Entry 7RB3 (electron microscopy, 3.10 A resolution); this record covers chains B and A.

Chain B:
Molecule: N-alpha-acetyltransferase 35, NatC auxiliary subunit
From: Homo sapiens
UniProtKB: Q5VZE5 (NAA35_HUMAN); residue numbers follow UniProt; this construct covers 28-725
Sequence (698 residues; row label = number of the first residue in the row):
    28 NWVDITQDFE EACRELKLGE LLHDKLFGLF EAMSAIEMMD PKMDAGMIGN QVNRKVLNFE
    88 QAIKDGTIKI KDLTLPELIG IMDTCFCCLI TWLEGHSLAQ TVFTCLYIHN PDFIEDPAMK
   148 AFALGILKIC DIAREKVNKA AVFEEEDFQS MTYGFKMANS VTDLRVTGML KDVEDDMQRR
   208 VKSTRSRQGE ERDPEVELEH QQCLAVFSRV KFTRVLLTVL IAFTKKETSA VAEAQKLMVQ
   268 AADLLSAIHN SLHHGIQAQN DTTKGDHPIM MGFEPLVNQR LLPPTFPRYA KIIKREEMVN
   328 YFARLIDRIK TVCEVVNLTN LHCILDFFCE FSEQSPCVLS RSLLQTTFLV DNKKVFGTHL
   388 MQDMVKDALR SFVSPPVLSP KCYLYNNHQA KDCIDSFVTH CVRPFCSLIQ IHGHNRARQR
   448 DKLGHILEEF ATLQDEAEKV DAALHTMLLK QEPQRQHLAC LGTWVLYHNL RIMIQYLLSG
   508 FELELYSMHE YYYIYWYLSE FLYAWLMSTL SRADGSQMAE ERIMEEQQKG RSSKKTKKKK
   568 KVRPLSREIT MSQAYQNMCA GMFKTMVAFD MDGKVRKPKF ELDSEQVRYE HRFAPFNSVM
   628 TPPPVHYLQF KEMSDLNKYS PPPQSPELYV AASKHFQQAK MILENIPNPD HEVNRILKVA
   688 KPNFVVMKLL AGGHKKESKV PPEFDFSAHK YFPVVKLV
Unresolved in the structure: 28-83, 214-220, 287-295, 310-318, 377-378, 476-484, 549-569, 674-675

Chain A:
Molecule: N-alpha-acetyltransferase 30
From: Homo sapiens
Notes: EC 2.3.1.256; fragment: catalytic domain
UniProtKB: Q147X3 (NAA30_HUMAN); residue numbers follow UniProt; this construct covers 211-362
Sequence (152 residues; row label = number of the first residue in the row):
   211 RTIRYVRYES ELQMPDIMRL ITKDLSEPYS IYTYRYFIHN WPQLCFLAMV GEECVGAIVC
   271 KLDMHKKMFR RGYIAMLAVD SKYRRNGIGT NLVKKAIYAM VEGDCDEVVL ETEITNKSAL
   331 KLYENLGFVR DKRLFRYYLN GVDALRLKLW LR
Unresolved in the structure: 236-238, 275-278
Ligand contacts: carboxymethyl coenzyme A / leucine / methionine: Asp234, Leu235, Tyr283, Ile284, Ala285, Met286, Leu287, Ala288, Val289, Arg294, Arg295, Asn296, Gly297, Ile298, Gly299, Thr300, Glu321, Thr322, Ser328, Ala329, Lys331, Leu332, Tyr347, Tyr348
What the authors report for this chain:
  - conformationally variable residues (loop rearrangement, side-chain flip): Glu237, Tyr347, Tyr348
  - catalytic residues: Glu321, Tyr333 (citing earlier work)

Interface between chain B and chain A:
Contacting residue pairs - 24 pairs, chain B then chain A:
  Glu121(B) with Arg346(A), hydrogen bond (backbone-side chain)
  Asn442(B) with Phe345(A)
  Ala444(B) with Arg343(A); Phe345(A), hydrophobic
  Leu510(B) with Arg343(A), hydrogen bond (backbone-side chain)
  Glu511(B) with Arg340(A), hydrogen bond (backbone-side chain); Arg343(A), salt bridge
  Leu512(B) with Arg340(A); Asp341(A); Lys342(A); Arg343(A)
  Glu517(B) with Val339(A)
  Pro605(B) with Glu334(A); Asn335(A); Gly337(A)
  Lys606(B) with Asn335(A)
  Phe607(B) with Lys304(A); Leu336(A)
  Leu609(B) with Leu361(A)
  Val614(B) with Trp360(A), hydrophobic
  Arg615(B) with Val339(A)
  His618(B) with Trp360(A)
  Arg619(B) with Val339(A); Arg340(A), hydrogen bond (side chain-backbone)
Also at the interface, not in a pair above, chain B (21 interface residues in all): Gly122, Glu173, Asp174, Arg443, Glu608, Asp610
Also at the interface, not in a pair above, chain A (18 interface residues in all): Tyr308, Ile324, Leu359, Arg362

Overview:
21 residues of chain B face 18 of chain A across their interface; the contacts include 4 hydrogen bonds and 1
salt bridge. Polar contacts include Glu511(B)-Arg343(A), Glu121(B)-Arg346(A) and Leu510(B)-Arg343(A). Ligands
of chain A: carboxymethyl coenzyme A / leucine / methionine. From the paper: catalytic residues Glu321(A) and
Tyr333(A); conformational variability at Glu237(A), Tyr347(A) and Tyr348(A).
Here chain B is N-alpha-acetyltransferase 35, NatC auxiliary subunit and chain A is N-alpha-acetyltransferase
30, both from Homo sapiens. Entry 7RB3 (Cryo-EM structure of human binary NatC complex with a Bisubstrate
inhibitor) was determined by electron microscopy together with 7MX2 from the same study.
